Entry 4G3V (X-ray diffraction, 1.70 A resolution); this record covers chains A and B.

== Chain A (and B) ==
Molecule: Transcriptional regulator nlh2
Organism: Aquifex aeolicus
Notes: fragment: GAF domain; chain B of this document is another copy of the same molecule, construct and numbering; everything in this record applies to it too
UniProtKB: O67661 (O67661_AQUAE); residues 1-172 here = UniProt positions 1-172
Sequence (172 residues; numbered 1 to 172; the number before each row is that of its first residue):
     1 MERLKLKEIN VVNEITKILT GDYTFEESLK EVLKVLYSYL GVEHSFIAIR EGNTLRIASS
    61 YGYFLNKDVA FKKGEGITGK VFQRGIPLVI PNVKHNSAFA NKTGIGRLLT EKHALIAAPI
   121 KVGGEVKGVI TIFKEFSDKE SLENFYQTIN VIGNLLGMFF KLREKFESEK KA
Disordered / not traced: 1-2, 165-172

== Chain A / chain B interface ==
Contacting residue pairs - 45 pairs, chain A then chain B:
  E8(A) with Q147(B), hydrogen bond
  I9(A) with Y146(B), hydrophobic; Q147(B)
  V12(A) with N154(B)
  N13(A) with N150(B), hydrogen bond; N154(B), hydrogen bond
  T16(A) with N154(B), hydrogen bond; M158(B)
  K17(A) with G123(B); G124(B)
  L19(A) with M158(B), hydrophobic
  T20(A) with V122(B); G123(B), hydrogen bond (side chain-backbone); M158(B); K161(B)
  D22(A) with K161(B), salt bridge
  V122(A) with T20(B)
  G123(A) with K17(B); T20(B), hydrogen bond (backbone-side chain)
  G124(A) with K17(B)
  Y146(A) with I9(B), hydrophobic
  Q147(A) with E8(B), hydrogen bond; I9(B)
  N150(A) with I9(B); N13(B), hydrogen bond
  V151(A) with V151(B), hydrophobic
  N154(A) with V12(B); N13(B), hydrogen bond; T16(B), hydrogen bond
  L155(A) with L155(B), hydrophobic; M158(B)
  M158(A) with T16(B); L19(B), hydrophobic; T20(B); L155(B); M158(B), hydrophobic; F159(B)
  F159(A) with M158(B)
  K161(A) with T20(B), hydrogen bond (side chain-backbone); G21(B); D22(B), salt bridge; L162(B)
  L162(A) with M158(B), hydrophobic; K161(B); L162(B), hydrophobic
Other interface residues (no listed pair), chain A (27 interface residues in all): K5, G21, K121, T148, G157
Other interface residues (no listed pair), chain B (28 interface residues in all): K5, K121, N144, T148, G157

== Summary ==
Chain A and chain B form an interface of 27 and 28 residues respectively; the contacts include 11 hydrogen
bonds and 2 salt bridges. Among the polar pairs are D22(A)-K161(B), E8(A)-Q147(B) and N13(A)-N150(B).
Both chains are Transcriptional regulator nlh2 (Aquifex aeolicus). Entry 4G3V (Crystal structure of A.
Aeolicus nlh2 gaf domain in an inactive state) was determined by X-ray diffraction.
